PDB entry 6RXM | X-ray diffraction, 1.92 A resolution | chains A and G

== Chain A ==
Protein: NAD-dependent protein deacylase
Organism: Escherichia coli (strain K12)
Notes: EC 3.5.1.-
UniProt: P75960 (NPD_ECOLI); residue numbers follow UniProt; this construct covers 40-279
Amino-acid sequence (254 residues; numbered -14 to 279; 40 numbers in that range are skipped by the numbering (no residue carries them; nothing is unmodelled there); the number before each row is that of its first residue; numbers below 1 keep their minus sign (Met-14 is residue -14)):
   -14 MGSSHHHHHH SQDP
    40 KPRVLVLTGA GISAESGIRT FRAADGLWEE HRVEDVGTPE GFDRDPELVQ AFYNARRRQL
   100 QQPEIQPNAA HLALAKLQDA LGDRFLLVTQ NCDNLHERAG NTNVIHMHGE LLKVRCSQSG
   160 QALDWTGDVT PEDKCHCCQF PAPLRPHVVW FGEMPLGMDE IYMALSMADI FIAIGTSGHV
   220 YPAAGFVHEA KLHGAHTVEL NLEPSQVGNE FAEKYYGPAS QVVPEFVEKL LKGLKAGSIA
Unresolved in the structure: -14 to -1, 275-279
Construct notes: initiating methionine (-14); expression tag (-13 to -1); engineered mutation Gly76 (Ala in P75960), Cys131 (Ile in P75960), Ala161 (Val in P75960)
Curated features (UniProtKB/Swiss-Prot):
  - active site: His147 (Proton acceptor)
  - binding site (NAD(+)): Gln129, Asn130, Asp132, Gly214 to Ser216, Asn240 to Glu242, Ala258
  - binding site (substrate): Tyr92, Arg95
  - binding site (Zn(2+)): Cys155, Cys174
  - mutagenesis: Tyr92 (Y92F: 42-fold decrease in desuccinylase activity. 3-fold decrease in deacetylase activity), Arg95 (R95M: 100-fold decrease in desuccinylase activity. 3-fold decrease in deacetylase activity)
Ion coordination: Zn2+: Cys155, Cys174, Cys176, Cys177

== Chain G ==
Protein: Histone H4
UniProt: P02309 (H4_YEAST); residues 12-22 here correspond to UniProt positions 13-23 (UniProt number = residue number + 1)
Amino-acid sequence (11 residues; each row starts with the number of its first residue):
    12 KGGAKRHRKI L
Unresolved in the structure: 12, 20-22
Modified / non-standard residues: Lys16 (N(6)-acetyllysine; ALY)
Curated features (UniProtKB/Swiss-Prot):
  - DNA-binding region: Lys16 to Lys20
  - modified residue: Lys12 (N6-acetyl-N6-methyllysine), Lys16 (N6-acetyllysine)
Reported in the primary citation:
  - post-translational modification sites: Lys16

== Chain A / chain G interface ==
Contacting residue pairs (28; chain A residue first):
  Ala62(A) - His18(G)
  Trp67(A) - Lys16(G)
  His147(A) - Lys16(G)
  Val187(A) - Lys16(G)
  Val188(A) - Lys16(G)
  Trp189(A) - Lys16(G)
  Phe190(A) - Lys16(G)
  Phe190(A) - Arg17(G)
  Phe190(A) - His18(G)
  Gly191(A) - Ala15(G)
  Gly191(A) - Lys16(G)  hydrogen bond (backbone-backbone)
  Glu192(A) - Ala15(G)
  Glu192(A) - Lys16(G)  hydrogen bond (backbone-backbone)
  Met193(A) - Gly14(G)
  Met193(A) - Ala15(G)  hydrophobic
  Pro194(A) - Gly14(G)
  Pro194(A) - Lys16(G)
  Tyr201(A) - Gly13(G)
  His218(A) - Arg17(G)
  His218(A) - His18(G)
  His218(A) - Arg19(G)  hydrogen bond (backbone-backbone)
  Val219(A) - Arg17(G)
  Tyr220(A) - Ala15(G)
  Tyr220(A) - Lys16(G)
  Tyr220(A) - Arg17(G)  hydrogen bond (backbone-backbone)
  Pro221(A) - Gly13(G)
  Pro221(A) - Gly14(G)
  Pro221(A) - Ala15(G)
Other interface residues (no listed pair), chain A (18 interface residues in all): Phe60, Cys131

== Overview ==
Chain A and chain G form an interface of 18 and 7 residues respectively, with 4 hydrogen bonds. Main-chain
hydrogen bonds include Gly191(A)-Lys16(G), Glu192(A)-Lys16(G) and His218(A)-Arg19(G). UniProt lists
active-site residue His147(A), 10 NAD+-binding residues, substrate-binding residues Tyr92(A) and Arg95(A) and
Zn2+-binding residues Cys155(A) and Cys174(A) on chain A. From the paper: a modification site at Lys16(G).
Here chain A is NAD-dependent protein deacylase (Escherichia coli (strain K12)) and chain G is Histone H4.
Entry 6RXM (Crystal structure of CobB Ac2 (A76G, I131C, V162G) in complex with H4K16-Acetyl peptide) was
determined by X-ray diffraction, deposited together with 6RXJ, 6RXK, 6RXL, 6RXO, 6RXP, 6RXQ, 6RXR and 6RXS.
